Entry 7CNM (X-ray diffraction, 2.44 A resolution); this record covers chains B and C of the 5 polymer chains in the assembly.

# Chain B
Molecule: Tubulin beta chain
Source organism: Sus scrofa
UniProt: A0A287AGU7 (A0A287AGU7_PIG); numbering as in UniProt (aligned over 1-445)
Sequence (445 residues; row label = number of the first residue in the row):
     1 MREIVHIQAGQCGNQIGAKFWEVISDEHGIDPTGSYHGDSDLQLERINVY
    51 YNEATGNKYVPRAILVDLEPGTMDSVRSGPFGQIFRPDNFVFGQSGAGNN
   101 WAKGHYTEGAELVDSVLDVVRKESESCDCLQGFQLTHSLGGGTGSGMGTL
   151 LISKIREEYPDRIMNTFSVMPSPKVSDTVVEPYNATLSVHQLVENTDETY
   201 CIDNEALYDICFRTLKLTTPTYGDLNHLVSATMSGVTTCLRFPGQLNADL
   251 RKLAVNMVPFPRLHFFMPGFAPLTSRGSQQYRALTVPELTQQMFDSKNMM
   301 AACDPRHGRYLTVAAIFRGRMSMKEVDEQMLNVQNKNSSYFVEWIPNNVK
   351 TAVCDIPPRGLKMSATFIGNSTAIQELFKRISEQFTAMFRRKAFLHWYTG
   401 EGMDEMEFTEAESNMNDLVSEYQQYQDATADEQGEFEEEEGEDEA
Unresolved in the structure: 429-445
Residues lining bound ligands:
  - G70 ((2S,4S)-4-[[2-[(1R,3R)-1-acetyloxy-4-methyl-3-[[(2S,3S)-3-methyl-2-[[(2R)-1-methylpiperidin-2-yl]carbonylamino]pentanoyl]amino]pentyl]-1,3-thiazol-4-yl]carbonylamino]-5-cyclohexyl-2-methyl-pentanoic acid): Gln-11, Gln-15, Pro-173, Lys-174, Val-175, Asp-177, Tyr-208, Pro-220, Thr-221, Tyr-222, Gly-223, Leu-225, Asn-226, Arg-276
  - GDP (guanosine-5'-diphosphate): Gly-10, Gln-11, Cys-12, Gln-15, Ile-16, Asp-67, Asn-99, Ser-138, Gly-140, Gly-141, Gly-142, Thr-143, Gly-144, Val-169, Pro-171, Val-175, Ser-176, Glu-181, Asn-204, Leu-207, Tyr-222, Leu-225, Asn-226

# Chain C
Molecule: Tubulin alpha-1B chain
Source organism: Sus scrofa
UniProt: Q2XVP4 (TBA1B_PIG); numbering as in UniProt (aligned over 1-451)
Sequence (451 residues; row label = number of the first residue in the row):
     1 MRECISIHVGQAGVQIGNACWELYCLEHGIQPDGQMPSDKTIGGGDDSFN
    51 TFFSETGAGKHVPRAVFVDLEPTVIDEVRTGTYRQLFHPEQLITGKEDAA
   101 NNYARGHYTIGKEIIDLVLDRIRKLADQCTGLQGFLVFHSFGGGTGSGFT
   151 SLLMERLSVDYGKKSKLEFSIYPAPQVSTAVVEPYNSILTTHTTLEHSDC
   201 AFMVDNEAIYDICRRNLDIERPTYTNLNRLISQIVSSITASLRFDGALNV
   251 DLTEFQTNLVPYPRIHFPLATYAPVISAEKAYHEQLSVAEITNACFEPAN
   301 QMVKCDPRHGKYMACCLLYRGDVVPKDVNAAIATIKTKRSIQFVDWCPTG
   351 FKVGINYQPPTVVPGGDLAKVQRAVCMLSNTTAIAEAWARLDHKFDLMYA
   401 KRAFVHWYVGEGMEEGEFSEAREDMAALEKDYEEVGVDSVEGEGEEEGEE
   451 Y
Unresolved in the structure: 441-451
Bound ions: Ca2+: Asp-39, Thr-41, Gly-44, Glu-55
Residues lining bound ligands:
  - G70 ((2S,4S)-4-[[2-[(1R,3R)-1-acetyloxy-4-methyl-3-[[(2S,3S)-3-methyl-2-[[(2R)-1-methylpiperidin-2-yl]carbonylamino]pentanoyl]amino]pentyl]-1,3-thiazol-4-yl]carbonylamino]-5-cyclohexyl-2-methyl-pentanoic acid): Leu-248, Pro-325, Val-328, Asn-329, Ile-332, Phe-351, Val-353, Ile-355
  - GTP (guanosine-5'-triphosphate): Gly-10, Gln-11, Ala-12, Gln-15, Ile-16, Asp-69, Asp-98, Ala-99, Ala-100, Asn-101, Ser-140, Gly-142, Gly-143, Gly-144, Thr-145, Gly-146, Ile-171, Pro-173, Val-177, Ser-178, Thr-179, Glu-183, Asn-206, Tyr-224, Leu-227, Asn-228, Ile-231
UniProt features mapped onto this chain:
  - motif: Met-1 to Cys-4 (MREC motif)
  - active site: Glu-254
  - binding site (GTP): Gly-10, Gln-11, Ala-12, Gln-15, Glu-71, Ala-99, Ser-140, Gly-143, Gly-144, Thr-145, Gly-146, Thr-179, Glu-183, Asn-206, Tyr-224, Asn-228, Leu-252
  - binding site (Mg(2+)): Glu-71
  - site: Tyr-451 (Involved in polymerization)
  - modified residue: Lys-40 (N6,N6,N6-trimethyllysine), Ser-48 (Phosphoserine), Ser-232 (Phosphoserine), Tyr-282 (3'-nitrotyrosine), Arg-339 (Omega-N-methylarginine), Ser-439 (Phosphoserine), Glu-443 (5-glutamyl polyglutamate), Glu-445 (5-glutamyl polyglutamate), Tyr-451 (3'-nitrotyrosine)
  - cross-link (Glycyl lysine isopeptide (Lys-Gly)): Lys-326 (interchain with G-Cter in ubiquitin), Lys-370 (interchain with G-Cter in ubiquitin)

# Chain B / chain C interface
Contacting residue pairs - 39 pairs, chain B then chain C:
  Asn-99(B) / Glu-254(C)
  Asp-177(B) / Asn-258(C)  hydrogen bond (backbone-side chain)
  Asp-177(B) / Gly-350(C)
  Asp-177(B) / Phe-351(C)  hydrogen bond (side chain-backbone)
  Asp-177(B) / Lys-352(C)
  Thr-178(B) / Asn-258(C)
  Thr-178(B) / Lys-352(C)  hydrogen bond
  Val-179(B) / Asn-258(C)  hydrogen bond (backbone-side chain)
  Val-179(B) / Pro-348(C)  hydrophobic
  Thr-219(B) / Lys-326(C)
  Ala-387(B) / Trp-346(C)
  Met-388(B) / Trp-346(C)
  Arg-390(B) / Asp-345(C)  salt bridge
  Arg-390(B) / Trp-346(C)
  Arg-390(B) / Ser-439(C)  hydrogen bond
  Arg-391(B) / Tyr-262(C)  hydrogen bond (backbone-side chain)
  Arg-391(B) / Asp-345(C)  salt bridge
  Arg-391(B) / Trp-346(C)
  Arg-391(B) / Glu-434(C)  hydrogen bond (side chain-backbone)
  Arg-391(B) / Val-435(C)
  Arg-391(B) / Val-437(C)  hydrogen bond (side chain-backbone)
  Arg-391(B) / Asp-438(C)
  Arg-391(B) / Ser-439(C)  hydrogen bond
  Lys-392(B) / Tyr-262(C)
  Ala-393(B) / Pro-261(C)
  Ala-393(B) / Tyr-262(C)
  Ala-393(B) / Trp-346(C)  hydrophobic
  Phe-394(B) / Thr-257(C)
  Phe-394(B) / Asn-258(C)
  Phe-394(B) / Val-260(C)
  Phe-394(B) / Pro-261(C)  hydrogen bond (backbone-backbone)
  Phe-394(B) / Trp-346(C)  hydrophobic
  His-396(B) / Val-260(C)  hydrogen bond (side chain-backbone)
  His-396(B) / Pro-261(C)
  His-396(B) / Tyr-262(C)
  His-396(B) / Pro-263(C)
  Trp-397(B) / Gln-256(C)
  Trp-397(B) / Thr-257(C)  hydrogen bond (side chain-backbone)
  Trp-397(B) / Val-260(C)  hydrogen bond (side chain-backbone)
Other interface residues (no listed pair), chain B (19 interface residues in all): Gln-94, Ser-95, Gly-98, Val-180, Leu-395
Other interface residues (no listed pair), chain C (25 interface residues in all): Met-1, Arg-2, Met-313, Pro-325, Asn-329

# Summary
19 residues of chain B face 25 of chain C across their interface; the contacts include 13 hydrogen bonds and 2
salt bridges. Among the polar pairs are Arg-390(B)/Asp-345(C), Arg-391(B)/Asp-345(C) and
Asp-177(B)/Asn-258(C). Compound G70 is bound between chain B and chain C.
Here chain B is Tubulin beta chain and chain C is Tubulin alpha-1B chain, both from Sus scrofa. Entry 7CNM
(YDX in complex with tubulin) was determined by X-ray diffraction, deposited together with 7CNN and 7CNO.
